Entry 7EKQ (electron microscopy, 3.60 A resolution); this record covers chains I and J of the 19 polymer chains in the assembly.

[Chain I]
Name: ATP-dependent Clp protease proteolytic subunit
Source organism: Chlamydomonas reinhardtii
UniProt: A0A2K3CXW8 (A0A2K3CXW8_CHLRE); residues 1-246 here correspond to UniProt positions 166-411 (UniProt number = residue number + 165)
Chain sequence (246 residues; numbered 1 to 246; the number before each row is that of its first residue):
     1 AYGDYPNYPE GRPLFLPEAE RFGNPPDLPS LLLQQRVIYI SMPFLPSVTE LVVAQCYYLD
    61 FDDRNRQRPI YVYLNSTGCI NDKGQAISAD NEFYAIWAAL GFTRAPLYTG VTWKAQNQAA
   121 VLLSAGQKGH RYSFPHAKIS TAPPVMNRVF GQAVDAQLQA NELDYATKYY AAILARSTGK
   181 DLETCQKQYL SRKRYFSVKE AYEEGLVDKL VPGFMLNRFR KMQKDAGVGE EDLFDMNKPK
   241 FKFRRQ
Unresolved in the structure: 1-7, 225-246

[Chain J]
Name: ATP-dependent Clp protease proteolytic subunit
Source organism: Chlamydomonas reinhardtii
Notes: EC 3.4.21.92
UniProt: P42380 (CLPP_CHLRE); residues 316-523 here correspond to UniProt positions 317-524 (UniProt number = residue number + 1)
Chain sequence (208 residues; each row starts with the number of its first residue):
   316 NYLDQGALNN ESGRSLYRKQ TERVIQEEES KKVFMIINSF GGSVGNGITV HDALQFIKAG
   376 SLTLALGVAA SAASLALAGG TIGERYVTEG CHTMIHQPEG GLNGQASDIW IDSQEIMKIR
   436 LDVAEIYSLS TYRPRHKILR DLDRDFYLTA METIYYGLAD EIATNEVMHS IVEMTNQVWS
   496 YHDSKQERLL ESRASLVGDS TQTQESNS
Unresolved in the structure: 316-344, 510-523
UniProt features mapped onto this chain:
  - active site: S386 (Nucleophile), H411

[Chain I / chain J interface]
Contacting residue pairs - 34 pairs, chain I then chain J:
  K83(I) with N418(J)
  W113(I) with G360(J); I363(J), hydrophobic; T364(J); I434(J), hydrophobic
  H136(I) with D367(J); D437(J), salt bridge; I441(J)
  K138(I) with E430(J), salt bridge
  K193(I) with I426(J)
  Y195(I) with I426(J), hydrophobic; D427(J); E430(J)
  P212(I) with F371(J)
  G213(I) with F371(J); K373(J)
  F214(I) with Q370(J); F371(J), hydrophobic
  M215(I) with Q370(J)
  L216(I) with Q370(J); L444(J), hydrophobic
  N217(I) with Q370(J), hydrogen bond; A393(J), hydrogen bond (side chain-backbone); G395(J), hydrogen bond (side chain-backbone); I397(J)
  R218(I) with I397(J); L444(J), hydrogen bond (side chain-backbone); S445(J), hydrogen bond (side chain-backbone); Y447(J)
  R220(I) with I372(J), hydrogen bond (side chain-backbone); K373(J), hydrogen bond (side chain-backbone); A374(J), hydrogen bond (side chain-backbone); G375(J)
  K221(I) with I397(J), hydrogen bond (side chain-backbone)
Interface residues without a listed pair, chain I (21 interface residues in all): T112, F134, P135, R194, V211, M222
Interface residues without a listed pair, chain J (27 interface residues in all): G398, D423, E440, T446

[Overview]
The interface between chain I and chain J involves 21 residues on one side and 27 on the other, with 9
hydrogen bonds and 2 salt bridges. Polar contacts include H136(I)-D437(J), K138(I)-E430(J) and
N217(I)-Q370(J). UniProt lists active-site residues S386(J) and H411(J) on chain J.
Chain I is ATP-dependent Clp protease proteolytic subunit and chain J is ATP-dependent Clp protease
proteolytic subunit, both from Chlamydomonas reinhardtii; the structure, CrClpP-S2c, was determined by
electron microscopy, deposited together with 7EKO.
